Entry 5T6F (X-ray diffraction, 1.90 A resolution); this record covers chain A.

Chain A:
Protein: Genome polyprotein
Organism: Norwalk virus
Notes: EC 3.6.1.15, 3.4.22.66, 2.7.7.48; fragment: Full Length
UniProtKB: Q83883 (POLG_NVN68); residues 1-181 here correspond to UniProt positions 1101-1281 (UniProt number = residue number + 1100)
Sequence (188 residues; numbered -6 to 181; the number before each row is that of its first residue; numbers below 1 keep their minus sign (Met-6 is residue -6)):
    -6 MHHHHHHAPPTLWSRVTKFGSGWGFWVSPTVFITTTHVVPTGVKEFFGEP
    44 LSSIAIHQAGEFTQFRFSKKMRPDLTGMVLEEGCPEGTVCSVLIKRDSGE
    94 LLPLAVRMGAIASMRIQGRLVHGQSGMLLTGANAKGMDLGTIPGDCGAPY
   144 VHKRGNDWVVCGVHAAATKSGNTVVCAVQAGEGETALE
Not modelled in the structure: -6 to -1, 123-131, 174-181
Sequence notes: initiating methionine (-6); expression tag (-5 to 0)
Curated features (UniProtKB/Swiss-Prot):
  - active site (For 3CLpro activity): His30, Glu54, Cys139
  - site: Glu181 (Cleavage)
Glycans and other covalent adducts: compound N38 linked to Cys139
Small-molecule neighbours: N38 (3-cyclohexyl-N-{(2S)-1-hydroxy-3-[(3S)-2-oxopyrrolidin-3-yl]propan-2-yl}-N~2~-{[3-(4-methoxyphenoxy)propyl]sulfonyl}-L- alaninamide): His30, Glu54, Met107, Arg108, Ile109, Gln110, Arg112, Val114, Thr134, Ile135, Pro136, Gly137, His157, Ala158, Ala159, Ala160, Thr161, Val168
What the authors report for this chain:
  - binding site for N38: His30, Ile109, Gln110, Thr134, Cys139, His157, Ala158, Ala159, Ala160, Val168
  - catalytic residues: His30, Glu54 (citing earlier work)

Overview:
Compound N38 is covalently linked to Cys139. Curated annotation (UniProt) lists 3 active-site residues. From
the paper: catalytic residues His30 and Glu54; a binding site for N38 at His30, Ile109 and Gln110 among
others.
Chain A is Genome polyprotein (Norwalk virus); the structure, 1.90 A resolution structure of Norovirus 3CL
protease in complex with the dipeptidyl inhibitor 7l (orthorhombic ..., was determined by X-ray diffraction,
deposited together with 5T6D and 5T6G.
